PDB entry 6Z1U | electron microscopy, 3.47 A resolution | chains P and Q of the 21 polymer chains in the assembly

Chain P (and Q):
Protein: ATP synthase F(0) complex subunit C2, mitochondrial
From: Bos taurus
Notes: chain Q of this document is another copy of the same molecule, construct and numbering; everything in this record applies to it too
UniProtKB: P07926 (AT5G2_BOVIN); residues 1-75 here correspond to UniProt positions 69-143 (UniProt number = residue number + 68)
Amino-acid sequence (75 residues; row label = number of the first residue in the row):
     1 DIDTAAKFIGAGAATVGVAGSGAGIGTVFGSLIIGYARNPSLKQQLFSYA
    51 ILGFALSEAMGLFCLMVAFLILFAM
Unresolved in the structure: 75 (chain Q: fully traced)
Modified residues: Lys43 (N-trimethyllysine; M3L)

Chain P / chain Q interface:
Contacting residue pairs (65):
  Asp1(P) - Ile2(Q)
  Asp1(P) - Asp3(Q)  hydrogen bond (backbone-side chain)
  Ile2(P) - Ile2(Q)  hydrophobic
  Thr4(P) - Asp3(Q)  hydrogen bond
  Ala5(P) - Ile2(Q)
  Ala5(P) - Asp3(Q)  hydrogen bond (backbone-side chain)
  Ala5(P) - Ala6(Q)
  Phe8(P) - Ala6(Q)  hydrophobic
  Phe8(P) - Lys7(Q)
  Ile9(P) - Ala6(Q)  hydrophobic
  Ile9(P) - Ile9(Q)  hydrophobic
  Gly12(P) - Gly10(Q)
  Gly12(P) - Ala13(Q)
  Gly12(P) - Ala14(Q)  hydrogen bond (backbone-backbone)
  Ala13(P) - Ala13(Q)
  Thr15(P) - Ala14(Q)
  Thr15(P) - Cys64(Q)
  Thr15(P) - Val67(Q)
  Val16(P) - Ala13(Q)
  Val16(P) - Val16(Q)  hydrophobic
  Val16(P) - Gly17(Q)
  Val18(P) - Met60(Q)  hydrophobic
  Val18(P) - Cys64(Q)  hydrophobic
  Ala19(P) - Gly17(Q)
  Ala19(P) - Gly20(Q)
  Gly22(P) - Gly20(Q)
  Gly22(P) - Ser21(Q)
  Gly22(P) - Gly24(Q)
  Gly22(P) - Ser57(Q)
  Ala23(P) - Gly20(Q)  hydrogen bond (backbone-backbone)
  Ala23(P) - Gly24(Q)
  Ile25(P) - Leu56(Q)  hydrophobic
  Gly26(P) - Gly24(Q)
  Gly26(P) - Thr27(Q)
  Gly26(P) - Val28(Q)
  Gly26(P) - Ser57(Q)
  Thr27(P) - Thr27(Q)
  Phe29(P) - Val28(Q)
  Phe29(P) - Leu56(Q)  hydrophobic
  Gly30(P) - Val28(Q)
  Gly30(P) - Ser31(Q)  hydrogen bond (backbone-side chain)
  Ile33(P) - Ser31(Q)
  Ile33(P) - Leu32(Q)  hydrophobic
  Ile33(P) - Leu46(Q)  hydrophobic
  Ile33(P) - Tyr49(Q)  hydrophobic
  Ile33(P) - Ala50(Q)
  Ile34(P) - Ser31(Q)
  Ile34(P) - Ile34(Q)  hydrophobic
  Ile34(P) - Gly35(Q)
  Tyr36(P) - Leu42(Q)  hydrophobic
  Tyr36(P) - Gln45(Q)
  Ala37(P) - Gly35(Q)
  Ala37(P) - Asn39(Q)  hydrogen bond (backbone-side chain)
  Ala37(P) - Leu46(Q)  hydrophobic
  Arg38(P) - Arg38(Q)
  Pro40(P) - Leu42(Q)  hydrophobic
  Lys43(P) - Gln45(Q)
  Phe47(P) - Tyr49(Q)  hydrophobic
  Phe54(P) - Leu56(Q)  hydrophobic
  Glu58(P) - Met60(Q)
  Leu62(P) - Phe63(Q)  hydrophobic
  Leu65(P) - Phe63(Q)  hydrophobic
  Leu65(P) - Val67(Q)  hydrophobic
  Phe69(P) - Val67(Q)  hydrophobic
  Leu72(P) - Ile71(Q)  hydrophobic
Also at the interface, not in a pair above, chain P (36 interface residues in all): Ser31, Gly61, Phe73
Also at the interface, not in a pair above, chain Q (37 interface residues in all): Ala23, Leu52, Gly53, Met75

Overview:
Chain P and chain Q form an interface of 36 and 37 residues respectively; the contacts include 7 hydrogen
bonds. Polar contacts include Asp1(P)-Asp3(Q), Thr4(P)-Asp3(Q) and Ala5(P)-Asp3(Q).
Both chains are ATP synthase F(0) complex subunit C2, mitochondrial (Bos taurus). Entry 6Z1U (bovine ATP
synthase F1c8-peripheral stalk domain, state 3) was determined by electron microscopy (same publication as
6Z1R, 6ZG7, 6ZG8 and 6ZIK).
